PDB entry 4NV7 | X-ray diffraction, 2.02 A resolution | chain A

[Chain A]
Name: Arylamine N-acetyltransferase
Source organism: Mesorhizobium loti
Notes: EC 2.3.1.5
Reference sequence: Q98D42 (Q98D42_RHILO); numbering as in UniProt (aligned over 1-278)
Chain sequence (312 residues; numbered -33 to 278; the number before each row is that of its first residue; numbers below 1 keep their minus sign (Met-33 is residue -33)):
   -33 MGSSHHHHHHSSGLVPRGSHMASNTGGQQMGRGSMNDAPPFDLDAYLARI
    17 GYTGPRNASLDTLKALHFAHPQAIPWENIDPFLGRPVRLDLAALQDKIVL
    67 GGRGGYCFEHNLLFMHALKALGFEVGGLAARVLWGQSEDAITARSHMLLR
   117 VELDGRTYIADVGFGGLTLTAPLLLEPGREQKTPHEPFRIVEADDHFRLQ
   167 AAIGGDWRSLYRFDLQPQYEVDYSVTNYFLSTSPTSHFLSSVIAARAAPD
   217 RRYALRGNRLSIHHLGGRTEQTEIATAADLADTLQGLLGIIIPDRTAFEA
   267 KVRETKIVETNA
Unresolved in the structure: -33 to 4, 103-104, 275-278
Differences from the reference sequence: initiating methionine (-33); expression tag (-32 to 0); engineered mutation Trp42 (Phe in Q98D42)
Small-molecule neighbours: coenzyme A (COA): Trp42, Tyr72, Cys73, Val98, Trp100, Ser111, His112, Phe130, Gly131, Gly132, Leu133, Glu152, Ile169, Arg174, Leu196, Phe204, Ile209, Ala210, Ala211, Arg218, Ala220, Leu221, Arg222, Arg225, Ser227, His229, Thr235, Gln237

[In short]
Chain A binds coenzyme A.
Chain A is Arylamine N-acetyltransferase (Mesorhizobium loti); the structure, Crystal Structure of
Mesorhizobium Loti Arylamine N-acetyltransferase 1 In Complex With CoA, was determined by X-ray diffraction
(same publication as 4NV8).
